PDB entry 8B9B | electron microscopy, 3.50 A resolution | chains 7 and Q of the 23 polymer chains in the assembly

== Chain 7 ==
Name: DNA replication licensing factor MCM7
Organism: Saccharomyces cerevisiae
Notes: EC 3.6.4.12
UniProt: P38132 (MCM7_YEAST); residue numbers follow UniProt; this construct covers 1-845
Chain sequence (845 residues; numbered 1 to 845; the number before each row is that of its first residue):
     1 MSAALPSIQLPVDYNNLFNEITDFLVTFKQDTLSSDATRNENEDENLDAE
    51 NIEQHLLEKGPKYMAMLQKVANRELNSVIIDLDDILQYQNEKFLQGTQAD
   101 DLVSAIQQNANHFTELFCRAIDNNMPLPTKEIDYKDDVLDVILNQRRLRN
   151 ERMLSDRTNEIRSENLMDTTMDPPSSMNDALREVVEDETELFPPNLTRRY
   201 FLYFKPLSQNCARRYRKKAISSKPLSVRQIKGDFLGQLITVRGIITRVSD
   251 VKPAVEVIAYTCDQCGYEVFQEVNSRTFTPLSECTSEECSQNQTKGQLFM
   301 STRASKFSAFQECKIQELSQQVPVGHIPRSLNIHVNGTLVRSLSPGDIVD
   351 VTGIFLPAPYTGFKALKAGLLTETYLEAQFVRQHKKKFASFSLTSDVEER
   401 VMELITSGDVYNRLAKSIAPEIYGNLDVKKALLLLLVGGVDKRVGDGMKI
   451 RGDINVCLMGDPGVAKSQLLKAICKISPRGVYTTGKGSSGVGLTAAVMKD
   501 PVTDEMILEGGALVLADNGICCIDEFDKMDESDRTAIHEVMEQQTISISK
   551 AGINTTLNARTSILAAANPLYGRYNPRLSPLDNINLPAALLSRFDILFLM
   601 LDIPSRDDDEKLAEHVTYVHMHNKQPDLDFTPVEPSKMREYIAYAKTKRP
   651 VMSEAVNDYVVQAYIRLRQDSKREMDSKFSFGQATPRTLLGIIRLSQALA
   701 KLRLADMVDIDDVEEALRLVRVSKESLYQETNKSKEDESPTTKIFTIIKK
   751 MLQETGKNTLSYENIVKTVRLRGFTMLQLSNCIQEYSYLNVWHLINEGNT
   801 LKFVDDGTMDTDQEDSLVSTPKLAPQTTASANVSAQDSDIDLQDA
Unresolved in the structure: 1-4, 31-59, 156-189, 213-218, 730-845
Ion coordination: Zn2+: Cys262, Cys265, Cys284, Cys289; Mg2+: Ser467 (together with AMP-PNP)
Ligand contacts:
  - AMP-PNP (ANP; phosphoaminophosphonic acid-adenylate ester), molecule 1: Glu421, Ile422, Tyr423, Asn425, Asp461, Pro462, Gly463, Val464, Ala465, Lys466, Ser467, Gln468, Asn568, Leu612, Val616
  - AMP-PNP (ANP), molecule 2: Met448, Glu542, Arg593, Pro686, Arg687, Leu690
Swiss-Prot annotation at these positions:
  - motif: Ser592 to Asp595 (Arginine finger)
  - binding site (ATP): Tyr423, Gly463, Ala465, Lys466, Ser467, Asn568, Arg593, Arg687
  - modified residue: Thr811 (Phosphothreonine), Ser819 (Phosphoserine), Ser838 (Phosphoserine)
  - mutagenesis: Lys466 (K466A: Loss of MCM2-7 complex helicase activity)

== Chain Q ==
Molecule: Leading strand DNA
Sequence (84 nucleotides; each row starts with the number of its first residue):
     2 TAGAGTAGGAAGTGAGGTAAGTGATTAGAGAATTGGAGAGTGTGTTTTTT
    52 TTTTTTTTTTTTTTTTTTTTTTTTTTTTTTTTTT
Unresolved in the structure: 2-25, 49-52, 65-85

== Interface between chain 7 and chain Q ==
Pairs across the interface (16; chain 7 residue first):
  Lys295(7) with DA38(Q), salt bridge to the phosphate
  Phe363(7) with DT46(Q), stacking on the base; DT47(Q), sugar contact
  Lys364(7) with DT47(Q), phosphate contact; DT48(Q), salt bridge to the phosphate
  Lys367(7) with DT47(Q), hydrogen bond to the base
  Ser489(7) with DT60(Q), hydrogen bond to the phosphate
  Val491(7) with DT59(Q), phosphate contact
  Ala496(7) with DT59(Q), phosphate contact
  Val497(7) with DT58(Q), phosphate contact; DT59(Q), hydrogen bond to the phosphate
  Met498(7) with DT59(Q), sugar contact
  Lys550(7) with DT58(Q), phosphate contact; DT59(Q), salt bridge to the phosphate
  Ala551(7) with DT57(Q), phosphate contact; DT58(Q), hydrogen bond to the phosphate
Also at the interface, not in a pair above, chain 7 (12 interface residues in all): Lys499

== In short ==
The interface between chain 7 and chain Q involves 12 residues on one side and 8 on the other; the contacts
include 4 hydrogen bonds, 3 salt bridges and 1 aromatic stacking contact. Polar pairs include
Lys367(7)-DT47(Q), Ser489(7)-DT60(Q) and Val497(7)-DT59(Q). Chain 7 binds AMP-PNP.
Chain 7 is DNA replication licensing factor MCM7 (Saccharomyces cerevisiae) and chain Q is Leading strand DNA;
the structure, S. cerevisiae replisome + Ctf4, bound by pol alpha. Complex engaged with a fork DNA substrate
..., was determined by electron microscopy together with 8B9A and 8B9C from the same study.
